PDB entry 8K9E | electron microscopy, 3.33 A resolution | chains A and E of the 8 polymer chains in the assembly

== Chain A ==
Name: Cytochrome c7-like domain-containing protein
Source organism: Chloroflexus aurantiacus (strain ATCC 29366 / DSM 635 / J-10-fl)
UniProt: A9WEV2 (A9WEV2_CHLAA); numbering as in UniProt (aligned over 1-219)
Amino-acid sequence (219 residues; row label = number of the first residue in the row):
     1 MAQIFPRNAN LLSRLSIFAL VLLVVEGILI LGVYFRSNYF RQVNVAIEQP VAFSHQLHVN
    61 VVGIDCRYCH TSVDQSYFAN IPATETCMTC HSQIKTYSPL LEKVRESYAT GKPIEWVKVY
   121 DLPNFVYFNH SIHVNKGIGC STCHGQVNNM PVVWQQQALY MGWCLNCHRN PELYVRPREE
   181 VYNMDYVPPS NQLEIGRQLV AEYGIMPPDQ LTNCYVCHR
Disordered / not traced: 1
Glycans and other covalent adducts: heme c (HEC) linked to Cys66, Cys87, Cys143, Cys164, Cys167, Cys214
Bound ions: heme c Fe (5 sites), coordinated by His55, His58, His70, His91, His130, His133, His144, Met161, His168, His218
Residues lining bound ligands:
  - EL6 ([(2S)-2-octadecanoyloxypropyl] octadecanoate): Gly27, Ile28, Leu31, Tyr34, Phe35
  - heme c (HEC), molecule 1: Arg41, Leu122, Pro123, Phe125, Val126, Leu159, Tyr160, Met161, Leu165, His168, Leu211, Thr212, Asn213, Val216, Cys217, His218
  - heme c (HEC), molecule 2: Gln49, Phe53, His55, Val59, Ile64, Asp65, Cys69, His70, Ile81, Pro82, Trp116, Lys118, Val119, Tyr120, Cys140, His144, Val147, Asn148, Val153, Met184
  - heme c (HEC), molecule 3: Val51, Ala52, Phe53, Leu57, His58, Val62, Ile64, Tyr68, Pro82, Thr86, Thr89, Cys90, His91, Ile94, Lys95, Leu100, Leu101, Val104, Trp116
  - heme c (HEC), molecule 4: Tyr68, Thr89, Cys90
  - heme c (HEC), molecule 5: His70, Val73, Phe78, Ala79, Ile81, Lys118, Tyr120, Asp121, Leu122, Phe128, His130, His133, Val134, Ile138, Gly139, Cys140, His144, Leu159, Trp163, Glu180
  - heme c (HEC), molecule 6: Leu122, Val126, Tyr127, Phe128, Ile132, His133, Lys136, Ile138, Thr142, Trp163, His168, Tyr174, Ile205, Met206, Gln210, Leu211, Val216, Cys217

== Chain E ==
Name: Cytochrome c domain-containing protein
Source organism: Chloroflexus aurantiacus (strain ATCC 29366 / DSM 635 / J-10-fl)
UniProt: A9WEV6 (A9WEV6_CHLAA); residue numbers follow UniProt; this construct covers 1-205
Amino-acid sequence (205 residues; each row starts with the number of its first residue):
     1 MQKPRLTSRM IRFGWVGLLV LLLTACHQDM YDQQKYTTYE PSSFFADGRS SRPNVPGTTP
    61 FEVVKTDEFL YTGLIDGQEV DAMPFPVTKD LLLRGQLKYN IYCAVCHGEA GYGASMVAER
   121 GGIVPANFHQ QRLREAPLSH FFVVITNGVY RGDPENGGYQ SMYGYASRIT PEDRWAIAAY
   181 IRALQLSQNA TIDDVPPDQR AQLGN
Disordered / not traced: 1-25, 190-205
Glycans and other covalent adducts: heme c (HEC) linked to Cys103, Cys106
Bound ions: heme c Fe: His107, Met162
Residues lining bound ligands: heme c (HEC): Tyr102, Val105, His107, Ile123, Val124, Pro125, Ala126, Phe128, Arg132, Leu133, His140, Phe141, Val144, Ile145, Val149, Tyr150, Ser161, Met162, Tyr165, Ile169, Ile177, Ile181
Reported in the primary citation:
  - post-translational modification sites: Cys26
  - specificity-determining residues: Val149 to Gly158 (proposed by the authors, not directly observed)

== How chain A and chain E interact ==
Contacting residue pairs (46; chain A residue first):
  Phe35(A) - Cys26(E)  hydrophobic
  Leu57(A) - Arg120(E)
  Val61(A) - Met116(E)
  Val62(A) - Met116(E)
  Val62(A) - Val117(E)  hydrophobic
  Gly63(A) - Val105(E)
  Asp65(A) - Ile101(E)
  Arg67(A) - Leu97(E)
  Arg67(A) - Ile101(E)
  Arg67(A) - Tyr102(E)
  Tyr68(A) - Ile101(E)
  Tyr68(A) - Tyr102(E)  hydrophobic
  Tyr68(A) - Tyr165(E)  hydrogen bond
  Tyr68(A) - Arg168(E)
  Thr71(A) - Tyr102(E)
  Tyr77(A) - Thr38(E)  hydrogen bond
  Phe78(A) - Tyr39(E)  hydrophobic
  Asn80(A) - Tyr39(E)  hydrogen bond
  Glu85(A) - Ser167(E)  hydrogen bond
  Thr86(A) - Arg168(E)
  Met88(A) - Tyr163(E)
  Thr89(A) - Tyr163(E)
  Thr89(A) - Tyr165(E)
  Ser92(A) - Tyr163(E)
  Gln93(A) - Ile123(E)
  Gln93(A) - Tyr159(E)
  Gln93(A) - Ser161(E)  hydrogen bond
  Ile94(A) - Val117(E)  hydrophobic
  Ile94(A) - Arg120(E)
  Ile94(A) - Ile123(E)  hydrophobic
  Tyr108(A) - Tyr163(E)  hydrogen bond
  Gly111(A) - Arg49(E)  hydrogen bond (backbone-side chain)
  Pro113(A) - Asp47(E)
  Pro113(A) - Gly48(E)
  Pro113(A) - Arg49(E)
  Glu115(A) - Pro41(E)
  Pro123(A) - Met30(E)
  Pro123(A) - Tyr31(E)
  Asn124(A) - Tyr31(E)  hydrogen bond (side chain-backbone)
  Asn124(A) - Asp32(E)  hydrogen bond
  Asn124(A) - Gln33(E)  hydrogen bond (backbone-side chain)
  Asn124(A) - Lys35(E)
  Asn124(A) - Thr37(E)
  Phe125(A) - Met30(E)
  Phe125(A) - Tyr31(E)  hydrophobic
  Tyr127(A) - Lys35(E)  hydrogen bond
Also at the interface, not in a pair above, chain A (31 interface residues in all): Ile64, Ile81, Lys112, Leu122
Also at the interface, not in a pair above, chain E (31 interface residues in all): Ala46, Gly121, Gln160, Met162

== Summary ==
The chain A/chain E interface involves 31 residues from each chain; the contacts include 11 hydrogen bonds.
Polar contacts include Tyr68(A)-Tyr165(E), Tyr77(A)-Thr38(E) and Asn80(A)-Tyr39(E). Chain A binds heme c and
compound EL6. Heme c is covalently linked to Cys66(A), Cys87(A), Cys143(A), Cys167(A) and Cys214(A). From the
paper: the specificity determinant Val149(E); a modification site at Cys26(E).
Here chain A is Cytochrome c7-like domain-containing protein and chain E is Cytochrome c domain-containing
protein, both from Chloroflexus aurantiacus (strain ATCC 29366 / DSM 635 / J-10-fl). Entry 8K9E (Cryo-EM
structure of the photosynthetic alternative complex III from Chloroflexus aurantiacus at 3.3 angstrom) was
determined by electron microscopy together with 8K9F and 8X2J from the same study.
